PDB entry 7QOK | electron microscopy, 3.38 A resolution | chains C and D of the 4 polymer chains in the assembly

# Chain C (and D)
Name: Ring protein 4/5 gp34
From: Bacteroides phage crAss001
Notes: chain D of this document is another copy of the same molecule, construct and numbering; everything in this record applies to it too
Reference sequence: A0A385DVC3 (A0A385DVC3_9CAUD); numbering as in UniProt (aligned over 1-238)
Chain sequence (238 residues; row label = number of the first residue in the row):
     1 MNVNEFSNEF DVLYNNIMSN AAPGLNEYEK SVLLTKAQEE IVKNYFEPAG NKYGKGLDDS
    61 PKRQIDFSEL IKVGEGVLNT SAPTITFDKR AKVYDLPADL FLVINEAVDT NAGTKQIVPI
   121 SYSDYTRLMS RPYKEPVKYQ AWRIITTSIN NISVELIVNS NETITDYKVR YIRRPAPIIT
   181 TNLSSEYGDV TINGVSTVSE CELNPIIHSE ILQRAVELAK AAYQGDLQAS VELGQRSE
From the paper describing this entry:
  - conformationally variable residues (loop rearrangement): Asn15 to Asn26

# How chain C and chain D interact
Contacting residue pairs (89):
  Met1(C) - Ile192(D)
  Met1(C) - Asn193(D)
  Glu5(C) - Thr191(D)  hydrogen bond
  Glu5(C) - Ile192(D)
  Glu5(C) - Asn193(D)
  Glu5(C) - Gly194(D)  hydrogen bond (side chain-backbone)
  Asn8(C) - Tyr28(D)
  Asn8(C) - Val190(D)
  Glu9(C) - Val32(D)
  Glu9(C) - Ile192(D)
  Val12(C) - Tyr28(D)  hydrophobic
  Val12(C) - Glu29(D)
  Val12(C) - Tyr223(D)  hydrogen bond (backbone-side chain)
  Leu13(C) - Lys36(D)
  Leu13(C) - Ala222(D)
  Asn15(C) - Tyr223(D)
  Tyr45(C) - Glu238(D)  hydrogen bond
  Lys52(C) - Gln235(D)  hydrogen bond (side chain-backbone)
  Lys52(C) - Glu238(D)
  Tyr53(C) - Glu47(D)
  Tyr53(C) - Ala49(D)
  Tyr53(C) - Gly50(D)
  Tyr53(C) - Glu238(D)  hydrogen bond (side chain-backbone)
  Lys55(C) - Glu47(D)  salt bridge
  Asp58(C) - Ser121(D)
  Asp58(C) - Tyr122(D)  hydrogen bond (side chain-backbone)
  Ser60(C) - Glu47(D)
  Pro61(C) - Leu102(D)
  Pro61(C) - Val103(D)
  Lys62(C) - Leu102(D)
  Lys62(C) - Glu238(D)  hydrogen bond (side chain-backbone)
  Arg63(C) - Glu238(D)  salt bridge
  Gln64(C) - Pro119(D)
  Gln64(C) - Arg143(D)  hydrogen bond
  Gln64(C) - Ile145(D)
  Ile65(C) - Leu100(D)  hydrophobic
  Ile65(C) - Phe101(D)
  Ser68(C) - Ile145(D)
  Ser68(C) - Ser148(D)
  Ser68(C) - Ile152(D)
  Glu69(C) - Ser148(D)
  Glu69(C) - Asn151(D)
  Glu69(C) - Ile152(D)
  Ile71(C) - Ile145(D)
  Ile71(C) - Thr146(D)
  Ile71(C) - Thr147(D)
  Lys72(C) - Thr147(D)
  Val73(C) - Ile85(D)
  Val73(C) - Phe87(D)  hydrophobic
  Val73(C) - Thr146(D)
  Val73(C) - Thr147(D)  hydrogen bond (backbone-side chain)
  Glu75(C) - Ile85(D)
  Ile104(C) - Tyr122(D)
  Asn105(C) - Phe87(D)
  Asn105(C) - Tyr122(D)  hydrogen bond (side chain-backbone)
  Asn105(C) - Thr126(D)  hydrogen bond
  Glu106(C) - Phe87(D)
  Ala107(C) - Phe87(D)
  Thr114(C) - Lys134(D)  hydrogen bond (backbone-side chain)
  Gln116(C) - Tyr125(D)
  Gln116(C) - Met129(D)
  Tyr139(C) - Ser130(D)
  Tyr139(C) - Arg131(D)
  Tyr139(C) - Pro132(D)  hydrophobic
  Tyr139(C) - Lys134(D)
  Gln140(C) - Ser130(D)
  Lys168(C) - Thr86(D)  hydrogen bond (side chain-backbone)
  Lys168(C) - Phe87(D)
  Arg170(C) - Phe87(D)
  Arg170(C) - Ile144(D)
  Arg170(C) - Ile145(D)  hydrogen bond (side chain-backbone)
  Asn204(C) - Ile152(D)
  Ile206(C) - Lys43(D)  hydrogen bond (backbone-side chain)
  Ile206(C) - Phe101(D)
  Glu210(C) - Lys43(D)  salt bridge
  Glu210(C) - Ser237(D)  hydrogen bond
  Glu210(C) - Glu238(D)
  Gln213(C) - Lys36(D)  hydrogen bond
  Gln213(C) - Ser230(D)
  Gln213(C) - Gly234(D)
  Glu217(C) - Leu227(D)
  Glu217(C) - Ser230(D)
  Glu217(C) - Val231(D)
  Glu217(C) - Gly234(D)
  Lys220(C) - Leu227(D)
  Lys220(C) - Ser230(D)
  Ala221(C) - Leu227(D)  hydrophobic
  Gln224(C) - Leu227(D)
  Ala229(C) - Leu227(D)  hydrophobic
Other interface residues (no listed pair), chain C (52 interface residues in all): Asn2, Asn51, Leu57, Asp109, Ile117, Val169, Pro205, Ile207, Ser209
Other interface residues (no listed pair), chain D (54 interface residues in all): Phe46, Asp88, Lys89, Ile120, Arg174, Asp189, Arg236

# Overview
The interface between chain C and chain D involves 52 residues on one side and 54 on the other, with 18
hydrogen bonds and 3 salt bridges. Polar contacts include Lys55(C)-Glu47(D), Arg63(C)-Glu238(D) and
Glu210(C)-Lys43(D). The paper reports conformational variability at Asn15(C).
Both chains are Ring protein 4/5 gp34 (Bacteroides phage crAss001). Entry 7QOK (Tail muzzle assembly of the
phicrAss001 virion with C6 symmetry imposed) was determined by electron microscopy, deposited together with
7QOG, 7QOH, 7QOI, 7QOJ and 7QOL.
